3JR9 - chains B and D of the 4 polymer chains in the assembly; structure by X-ray diffraction, 2.90 A resolution.

# Chain B
Molecule: DNA-binding protein fis
From: Escherichia coli
Reference sequence: P0A6R3 (FIS_ECOLI); residue numbers follow UniProt; this construct covers 1-98
Chain sequence (98 residues; numbered 1 to 98; the number before each row is that of its first residue):
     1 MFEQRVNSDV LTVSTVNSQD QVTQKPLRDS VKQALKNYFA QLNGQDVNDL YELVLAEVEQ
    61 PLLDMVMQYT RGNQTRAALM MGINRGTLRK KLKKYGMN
Curated features (UniProtKB/Swiss-Prot):
  - DNA-binding region: Gln74 to Lys93 (H-T-H motif)
  - region: Asn17 to Gly44 (Required for the stimulation of HIN-mediated recombination)

# Chain D
Molecule: 27-nt DNA strand
Sequence (27 nucleotides; row label = number of the first residue in the row):
     1 AAATTTGCTC AAAATTTAAA CAAATTT

# Interface between chain B and chain D
Contacting residue pairs (8; chain B residue first):
  Ile83(B) - DT17(D)  phosphate contact
  Asn84(B) - DT17(D)  hydrogen bond to the phosphate
  Asn84(B) - DA18(D)  hydrogen bond to the phosphate
  Arg85(B) - DA20(D)  base contact
  Thr87(B) - DT16(D)  sugar contact
  Thr87(B) - DT17(D)  phosphate contact
  Lys90(B) - DT15(D)  sugar contact
  Lys90(B) - DT16(D)  salt bridge to the phosphate
Interface residues without a listed pair, chain B (7 interface residues in all): Gly82, Lys91
Interface residues without a listed pair, chain D (6 interface residues in all): DC21

# In short
The interface between chain B and chain D involves 7 residues on one side and 6 on the other, with 2 hydrogen
bonds and 1 salt bridge. Polar pairs include Asn84(B)-DT17(D), Asn84(B)-DA18(D) and Lys90(B)-DT16(D).
Chain B is DNA-binding protein fis (Escherichia coli) and chain D is a 27-nt DNA strand; the structure,
Crystal structure of Fis bound to 27 bp optimal binding sequence F2, was determined by X-ray diffraction
together with 3IV5, 3JRA, 3JRB, 3JRC, 3JRD, 3JRE and 4 further entries from the same study.
